6TQU - chains A and C; structure by X-ray diffraction, 2.40 A resolution.

Chain A:
Protein: Motile sperm domain-containing protein 2
Source organism: Homo sapiens
UniProtKB: Q8NHP6 (MSPD2_HUMAN); numbering as in UniProt (aligned over 315-445)
Chain sequence (135 residues; each row starts with the number of its first residue):
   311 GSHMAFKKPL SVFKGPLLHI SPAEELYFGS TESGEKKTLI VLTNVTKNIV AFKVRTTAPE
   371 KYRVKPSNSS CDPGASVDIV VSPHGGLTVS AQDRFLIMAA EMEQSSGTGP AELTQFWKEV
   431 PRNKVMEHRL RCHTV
Disordered / not traced: 311-321
Construct notes: expression tag (311-314)
UniProt features mapped onto this chain:
  - region: R365, T366 (Required for FFAT motif binding and phosphorylated FFAT motif binding)
  - site: K363 (Required for phosphorylated FFAT motif binding), V374 (Required for FFAT motif binding)
  - mutagenesis: K363 (K363L: Partially affects the binding of the FFAT motif of OSBPL1A. Partially affects the binding of the phosphorylated FFAT motif of STARD3), R404 (R404D: Prevents binding to the FFAT motif of target proteins STARD3, STARD3NL, RMDN3, OSBPL1A and CERT1 and impairs recruitment to interorganelle membrane contacts; when associated with D-406 ...), L406 (L406D: Prevents binding to the FFAT motif of target proteins STARD3, STARD3NL, RMDN3, OSBPL1A and CERT1 and impairs recruitment to interorganelle membrane contacts; when associated with D-404 ...)
From the paper describing this entry:
  - mutagenesis - R404D/L406D: abolished binding to StAR-related lipid transfer protein 3 (chain C)
  - mutagenesis - K363L: decreased binding to StAR-related lipid transfer protein 3 (chain C)

Chain C:
Protein: StAR-related lipid transfer protein 3
UniProtKB: Q14849 (STAR3_HUMAN); residues 196-216 here = UniProt positions 196-216
Chain sequence (21 residues; each row starts with the number of its first residue):
   196 CLFSGALSEG QFYSPPESFA G
Disordered / not traced: 196-205, 216
Modified / non-standard residues: S203 (phosphoserine; SEP); S209 (phosphoserine; SEP); S213 (phosphoserine; SEP)
Construct notes: conflict C196 (Leu in Q14849)
UniProt features mapped onto this chain:
  - motif: Q206 to E212 (FFAT)
  - modified residue: S209 (Phosphoserine)
  - mutagenesis: Q206 to E212 (Abolishes interaction with VAPA and VAPB, thereby preventing contact with the endoplasmic reticulum membrane), F207 to Y208 (Abolishes interaction with VAPA, VAPB and MOSPD2, thereby preventing contact with the endoplasmic reticulum membrane. Abolishes cholesterol accumulation in endosomes), S209 (S209A: Impairs VAPA and VAPB interaction. Does not affect endoplasmic reticulum membrane location of VAPA, VAPB and MOSPD2. Is unable to make ER-endosome contacts ...), P210 (P210A: Does not affect VAPA and VAPB interactions; when associated with D-209. Improve VAPA interaction. Does not interact with VAPA and VAPB. Recruits VAPA and VAPB around the endosome ...)
From the paper describing this entry:
  - post-translational modification sites: S209, S213
  - mutagenesis - S209D, S209D/P210A: decreased binding to Motile sperm domain-containing protein 2 (chain A)
  - mutagenesis - S209A: abolished co-localization with Motile sperm domain-containing protein 2 (chain A)
  - mutagenesis - S209A: abolished localization to MOSPD2

Chain A / chain C interface:
Contacting residue pairs - 24 pairs, chain A then chain C:
  K363(A) - S209(C)
  V364(A) - P210(C)
  R365(A) - F207(C)
  R365(A) - Y208(C)
  R365(A) - S209(C)
  T366(A) - F207(C)
  T366(A) - Y208(C)  hydrogen bond (backbone-backbone)
  T367(A) - Q206(C)
  T367(A) - F207(C)
  P369(A) - Y208(C)  hydrophobic
  P369(A) - P211(C)
  V374(A) - S213(C)
  K375(A) - S213(C)
  P376(A) - S213(C)
  S377(A) - P210(C)
  S377(A) - P211(C)
  S377(A) - S213(C)  hydrogen bond (backbone-backbone)
  N378(A) - S213(C)
  N378(A) - F214(C)
  R404(A) - Q206(C)  hydrogen bond
  R404(A) - F207(C)
  F405(A) - F207(C)
  L406(A) - F207(C)  hydrophobic
  P420(A) - F214(C)  hydrophobic
Also at the interface, not in a pair above, chain A (20 interface residues in all): Y372, S379, L423, T424, R439
Also at the interface, not in a pair above, chain C (10 interface residues in all): E212, A215
From the paper, about this interface:
  - specific contacts: S377(A)-S213(C) (hydrogen bond), N378(A)-F214(C) (hydrophobic contact), P420(A)-F214(C) (hydrophobic contact), L423(A)-F214(C) (hydrophobic contact), T424(A)-F214(C) (hydrophobic contact)
  - interface residues, chain C: F214(C)
  - hot spots on chain C (mutagenesis) - S209A: abolished binding to Motile sperm domain-containing protein 2 (chain A)

Summary:
Chain A and chain C form an interface of 20 and 10 residues respectively, with 3 hydrogen bonds. Polar pairs
include R404(A)-Q206(C), T366(A)-Y208(C) and S377(A)-S213(C). The authors report a hydrogen bond between
S377(A) and S213(C); hydrophobic contacts between N378(A) and F214(C), P420(A) and F214(C) and L423(A) and
F214(C) among others. From the paper: S209D and S209D/P210A of chain C reduce binding to Motile sperm
domain-containing protein 2 (chain A); the interface residue F214(C); 5 substitutions were tested in all.
Chain A is Motile sperm domain-containing protein 2 (Homo sapiens) and chain C is StAR-related lipid transfer
protein 3; the structure, The crystal structure of the MSP domain of human MOSPD2 in complex with the
Phospho-FFAT motif ..., was determined by X-ray diffraction together with 6TQR, 6TQS and 6TQT from the same
study.
